2ISJ - chains A and B; structure by X-ray diffraction, 2.30 A resolution.

== Chain A (and B) ==
Protein: BluB
Organism: Sinorhizobium meliloti
Notes: chain B of this document is another copy of the same molecule, construct and numbering; everything in this record applies to it too
UniProt: Q92PC8 (Q92PC8_RHIME); numbering as in UniProt (aligned over 1-227)
Amino-acid sequence (230 residues; each row starts with the number of its first residue; numbers below 1 keep their minus sign (Gly-2 is residue -2)):
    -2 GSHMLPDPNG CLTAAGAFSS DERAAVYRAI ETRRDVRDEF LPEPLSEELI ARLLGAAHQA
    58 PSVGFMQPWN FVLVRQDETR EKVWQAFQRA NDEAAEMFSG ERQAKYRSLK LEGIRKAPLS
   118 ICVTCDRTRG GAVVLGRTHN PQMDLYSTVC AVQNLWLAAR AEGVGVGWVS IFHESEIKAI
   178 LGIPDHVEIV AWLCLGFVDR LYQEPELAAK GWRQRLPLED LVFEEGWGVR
Not modelled in the structure: -2 to 8
Differences from the reference sequence: cloning artifact (-2 to 0)
Small-molecule neighbours:
  - FMN (flavin mononucleotide), molecule 1: Arg30, Arg31, Asp32, Arg34, Lys107, Leu108, Glu109, Trp165, Val166, Ser167, Ile168, Glu201, Pro202, Glu203, Leu204
  - FMN, molecule 2: Pro58, Ser59, Val60, Gly61, Phe62, Met140, Tyr143, Ser144, Cys147
Curated features (UniProtKB/Swiss-Prot):
  - binding site (FMN): Arg30 to Arg34, Ser59, Leu108, Ser167
  - mutagenesis: Asp32 (D32A/N/S: Abrogates DMB formation but retains flavin binding), Ser167 (S167C: Completely abolishes DMB formation; S167G: Reduces DMB formation by 30-fold)
Reported in the primary citation:
  - binding site for flavin mononucleotide: Ser167
  - mutagenesis - S167G (30-fold): decreased catalytic activity
  - mutagenesis - D32A, D32N, D32S, S167C: abolished catalytic activity
  - catalytic residues: Asp32, Ser167
  - mutagenesis - D32A, D32N, D32S, S167C: abolished catalytic activity on flavin mononucleotide
  - mutagenesis - D32A, D32N, D32S: unchanged binding to flavin mononucleotide
  - mutagenesis - S167G (30-fold): decreased catalytic activity on flavin mononucleotide

== Chain A / chain B interface ==
Contacting residue pairs - 228 pairs, chain A then chain B:
  Leu9(A) with Glu36(B); Arg197(B); Leu198(B); Tyr199(B)
  Thr10(A) with Arg197(B); Leu198(B), hydrogen bond (backbone-backbone); Gln200(B)
  Ala11(A) with Asp196(B)
  Ala12(A) with Val195(B); Asp196(B), hydrogen bond (backbone-backbone); Leu198(B), hydrophobic
  Gly13(A) with Arg157(B), hydrogen bond (backbone-side chain); Gly160(B)
  Ala14(A) with Ala158(B); Glu159(B); Gly160(B)
  Phe15(A) with Ala22(B); Arg25(B); Ala26(B); Arg157(B); Ala158(B), hydrogen bond (backbone-backbone)
  Glu19(A) with Ala22(B); Arg25(B), salt bridge
  Arg20(A) with Ala158(B); Glu159(B), salt bridge
  Ala22(A) with Phe15(B); Glu19(B); Ala22(B), hydrophobic; Val23(B)
  Val23(A) with Ala22(B); Ala158(B), hydrophobic
  Tyr24(A) with Arg49(B); Ala155(B); Glu159(B), hydrogen bond
  Arg25(A) with Phe15(B); Glu19(B), salt bridge
  Ala26(A) with Phe15(B); Val23(B), hydrophobic
  Ile27(A) with Ala53(B); Gln56(B); Asn151(B)
  Glu28(A) with Gln56(B)
  Arg30(A) with Gln56(B), hydrogen bond (side chain-backbone); Ala57(B); Pro58(B)
  Arg49(A) with Tyr24(B)
  Leu51(A) with Leu215(B); Val219(B), hydrophobic
  Gly52(A) with Leu215(B)
  Ala53(A) with Ile27(B)
  His55(A) with Arg212(B), hydrogen bond (backbone-side chain); Leu213(B), hydrogen bond (side chain-backbone); Leu215(B); Leu218(B)
  Gln56(A) with Glu28(B); Arg30(B), hydrogen bond (backbone-side chain); Arg212(B)
  Ala57(A) with Arg30(B)
  Pro58(A) with Arg30(B); Gln150(B); Trp153(B), hydrophobic
  Gly61(A) with Trp209(B); Arg210(B)
  Phe62(A) with Pro202(B), hydrophobic; Ala205(B), hydrophobic; Arg210(B), hydrogen bond (backbone-side chain); Gln211(B); Arg212(B)
  Met63(A) with Arg210(B), hydrogen bond (backbone-side chain)
  Gln64(A) with Gln211(B); Arg212(B); Leu213(B), hydrogen bond (side chain-backbone)
  Trp66(A) with Leu218(B)
  Asn67(A) with Leu218(B); Phe220(B); Trp224(B)
  Phe68(A) with Leu215(B), hydrophobic; Leu218(B), hydrogen bond (backbone-backbone); Val219(B); Phe220(B), hydrogen bond (backbone-backbone)
  Val69(A) with Phe220(B); Glu222(B); Gly223(B)
  Leu70(A) with Phe220(B), hydrogen bond (backbone-backbone); Glu221(B); Glu222(B), hydrogen bond (backbone-backbone)
  Val71(A) with Glu222(B)
  Arg72(A) with Glu221(B), salt bridge; Glu222(B), hydrogen bond (backbone-side chain)
  Gln73(A) with Glu222(B), hydrogen bond (backbone-side chain)
  Thr76(A) with Glu222(B), hydrogen bond
  Ala87(A) with His136(B), hydrogen bond (backbone-side chain)
  Glu90(A) with His136(B), salt bridge
  Ala91(A) with Thr135(B)
  Met94(A) with Val130(B); Thr135(B)
  Phe95(A) with Val130(B), hydrophobic
  Tyr103(A) with Leu132(B), hydrophobic
  Leu106(A) with Leu132(B), hydrophobic
  Leu108(A) with Leu132(B), hydrophobic
  Thr121(A) with Trp224(B)
  Arg126(A) with Leu213(B)
  Gly127(A) with Arg210(B)
  Val130(A) with Met94(B); Phe95(B), hydrophobic
  Leu132(A) with Tyr103(B), hydrophobic; Leu108(B), hydrophobic; Ile168(B), hydrophobic; Leu204(B), hydrophobic; Trp209(B)
  Gly133(A) with Ser167(B), hydrogen bond (backbone-side chain)
  Thr135(A) with Ala91(B); Met94(B)
  His136(A) with Ala87(B), hydrogen bond (side chain-backbone); Glu90(B), salt bridge; Ala91(B); Phe169(B)
  Gln139(A) with Gln139(B); Glu185(B)
  Met140(A) with Trp165(B); Ser167(B)
  Leu142(A) with Gln139(B); Tyr143(B)
  Tyr143(A) with Leu142(B); Val146(B)
  Val146(A) with Tyr143(B); Val146(B), hydrophobic; Cys147(B), hydrophobic
  Cys147(A) with Val146(B), hydrophobic; Gln150(B), hydrogen bond
  Gln150(A) with Pro58(B); Cys147(B); Gln150(B); Asn151(B), hydrogen bond
  Asn151(A) with Ile27(B); Gln150(B), hydrogen bond; Leu154(B)
  Trp153(A) with Pro58(B), hydrophobic
  Leu154(A) with Asn151(B); Leu154(B), hydrophobic
  Ala155(A) with Tyr24(B)
  Arg157(A) with Gly13(B), hydrogen bond (side chain-backbone); Phe15(B)
  Ala158(A) with Ala14(B); Phe15(B), hydrogen bond (backbone-backbone); Arg20(B)
  Glu159(A) with Ala14(B); Tyr24(B), hydrogen bond
  Gly160(A) with Gly13(B); Ala14(B)
  Trp165(A) with Met140(B); Tyr143(B), hydrophobic
  Ser167(A) with Gly133(B), hydrogen bond (side chain-backbone); Met140(B)
  Ile168(A) with Gly133(B)
  Phe169(A) with His136(B)
  His170(A) with His136(B)
  Leu178(A) with Glu222(B); Gly223(B); Trp224(B), hydrogen bond (backbone-backbone)
  Gly179(A) with Trp224(B)
  Ile180(A) with Trp224(B)
  Pro181(A) with Trp224(B)
  Val184(A) with Trp224(B), hydrophobic
  Glu185(A) with Gln139(B); Tyr143(B)
  Val187(A) with Tyr143(B), hydrophobic
  Val195(A) with Ala12(B)
  Asp196(A) with Ala11(B); Ala12(B), hydrogen bond (backbone-backbone)
  Arg197(A) with Leu9(B); Thr10(B); Ala12(B)
  Leu198(A) with Leu9(B); Thr10(B), hydrogen bond (backbone-backbone); Ala12(B), hydrophobic
  Tyr199(A) with Leu9(B), hydrophobic
  Gln200(A) with Thr10(B)
  Pro202(A) with Phe62(B), hydrophobic
  Leu204(A) with Gly61(B); Leu132(B), hydrophobic
  Trp209(A) with Gly61(B); Leu132(B)
  Arg210(A) with Gly61(B); Phe62(B), hydrogen bond (side chain-backbone); Met63(B), hydrogen bond (side chain-backbone); Arg126(B); Gly127(B)
  Gln211(A) with Phe62(B); Gln64(B)
  Arg212(A) with His55(B), hydrogen bond (side chain-backbone); Gln56(B); Phe62(B); Gln64(B)
  Leu213(A) with His55(B), hydrogen bond (backbone-side chain); Gln64(B); Arg126(B)
  Leu215(A) with Leu51(B); Gly52(B); His55(B)
  Leu218(A) with His55(B); Trp66(B); Asn67(B), hydrogen bond (backbone-side chain); Phe68(B), hydrogen bond (backbone-backbone); Arg126(B)
  Val219(A) with Leu51(B), hydrophobic; Phe68(B); Leu70(B), hydrophobic
  Phe220(A) with Asn67(B); Phe68(B), hydrogen bond (backbone-backbone); Val69(B); Leu70(B), hydrogen bond (backbone-backbone)
  Glu221(A) with Leu70(B); Arg72(B), salt bridge
  Glu222(A) with Val69(B); Leu70(B), hydrogen bond (backbone-backbone); Val71(B); Arg72(B), hydrogen bond (side chain-backbone); Gln73(B), hydrogen bond (side chain-backbone); Thr76(B), hydrogen bond; Leu178(B)
  Gly223(A) with Leu178(B)
  Trp224(A) with Asn67(B); Thr121(B); Leu178(B), hydrogen bond (backbone-backbone); Gly179(B); Pro181(B); Val184(B), hydrophobic
Interface residues without a listed pair, chain A (111 interface residues in all): Thr29, Glu36, Leu50, Val60, Val131, Asn137, Ile186, Ala205, Asp217
Interface residues without a listed pair, chain B (111 interface residues in all): Thr29, Glu44, Leu50, Val60, Leu106, Asn137, His170, Glu171, Ile180, Val187, Asp217

== Overview ==
Chain A and chain B each contribute 111 residues to their interface, with 45 hydrogen bonds and 7 salt
bridges. Polar pairs include Glu19(A)-Arg25(B), Arg20(A)-Glu159(B) and Arg72(A)-Glu221(B). The paper reports
catalytic residues Asp32(A) and Ser167(A); D32A, D32N and D32S of chain A, among others, abolish catalytic
activity; 5 substitutions were tested in all.
Chain A and chain B are both BluB (Sinorhizobium meliloti); the structure, BluB bound to oxidized FMN, was
determined by X-ray diffraction (same publication as 2ISK and 2ISL).
